7WCJ - chain A; structure by X-ray diffraction, 2.24 A resolution.

== Chain A ==
Molecule: Trehalose-binding lipoprotein LpqY
Source organism: Mycobacterium tuberculosis H37Rv
UniProtKB: P9WGU9 (LPQY_MYCTU); residues 26-468 here = UniProt positions 26-468
Chain sequence (443 residues; numbered 26 to 468; the number before each row is that of its first residue):
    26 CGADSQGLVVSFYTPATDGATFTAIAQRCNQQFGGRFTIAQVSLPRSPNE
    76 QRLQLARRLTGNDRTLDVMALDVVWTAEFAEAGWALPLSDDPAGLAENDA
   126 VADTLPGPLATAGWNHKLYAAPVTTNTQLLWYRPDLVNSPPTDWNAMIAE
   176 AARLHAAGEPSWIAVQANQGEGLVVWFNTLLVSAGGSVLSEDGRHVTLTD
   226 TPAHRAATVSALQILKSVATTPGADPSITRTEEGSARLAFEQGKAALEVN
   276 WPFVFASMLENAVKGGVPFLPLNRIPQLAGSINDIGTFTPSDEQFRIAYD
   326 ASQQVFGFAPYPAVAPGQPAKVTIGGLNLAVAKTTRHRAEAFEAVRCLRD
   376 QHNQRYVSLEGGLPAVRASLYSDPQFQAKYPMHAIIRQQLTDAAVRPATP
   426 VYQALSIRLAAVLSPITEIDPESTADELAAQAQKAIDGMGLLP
Disordered / not traced: 26-30, 464-468
Disulfide bonds: C54-C372
Curated features (UniProtKB/Swiss-Prot):
  - binding site (alpha,alpha-trehalose): D97, N151, W276, F278, G351, R421
  - lipidation: C26 (N-palmitoyl cysteine)

== In short ==
Curated annotation (UniProt) lists 6 alpha,alpha-trehalose-binding residues.
Chain A is Trehalose-binding lipoprotein LpqY (Mycobacterium tuberculosis H37Rv); the structure, Crystal
structure LpqY from Mycobacterium tuberculosis, was determined by X-ray diffraction together with 7WDA from
the same study.
